3M2V - chains E and F of the 6 polymer chains in the assembly; structure by X-ray diffraction, 1.80 A resolution.

== Chain E ==
Protein: Methyl-coenzyme M reductase I subunit beta
Source organism: Methanothermobacter marburgensis
Notes: EC 2.8.4.1
UniProt: P11560 (MCRB_METTM); residue numbers follow UniProt; this construct covers 2-443
Sequence (442 residues; row label = number of the first residue in the row):
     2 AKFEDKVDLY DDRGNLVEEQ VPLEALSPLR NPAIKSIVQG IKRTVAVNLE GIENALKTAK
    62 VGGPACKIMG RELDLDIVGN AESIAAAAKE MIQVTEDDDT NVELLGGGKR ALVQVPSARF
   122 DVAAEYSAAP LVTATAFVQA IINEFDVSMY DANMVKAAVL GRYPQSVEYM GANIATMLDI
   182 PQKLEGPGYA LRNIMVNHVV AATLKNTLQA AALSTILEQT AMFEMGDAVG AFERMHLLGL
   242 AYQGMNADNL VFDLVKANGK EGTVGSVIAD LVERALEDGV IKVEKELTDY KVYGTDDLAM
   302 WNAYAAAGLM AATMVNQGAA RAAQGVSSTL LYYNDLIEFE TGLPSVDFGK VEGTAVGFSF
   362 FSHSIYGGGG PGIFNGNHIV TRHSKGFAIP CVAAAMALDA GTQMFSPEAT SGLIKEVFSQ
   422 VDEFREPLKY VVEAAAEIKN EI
Ligand contacts:
  - 1-thioethanesulfonic acid (COM): Phe-361, Ser-365, Tyr-367
  - factor 430 (F43): Ser-365, Ile-366, Tyr-367
  - Coenzyme B / XP8: Phe-361, Phe-362, Tyr-367, Gly-368, Gly-369, His-379, Ile-380, Val-381
UniProt features mapped onto this chain:
  - binding site (coenzyme M): Tyr-367
  - binding site (coenzyme B): Gly-369

== Chain F ==
Protein: Methyl-coenzyme M reductase I subunit gamma
Source organism: Methanothermobacter marburgensis
Notes: EC 2.8.4.1
UniProt: P11562 (MCRG_METTM); numbering as in UniProt (aligned over 2-249)
Sequence (248 residues; row label = number of the first residue in the row):
     2 AQYYPGTTKV AQNRRNFCNP EYELEKLREI SDEDVVKILG HRAPGEEYPS VHPPLEEMDE
    62 PEDAIREMVE PIDGAKAGDR VRYIQFTDSM YFAPAQPYVR SRAYLCRYRG ADAGTLSGRQ
   122 IIETRERDLE KISKELLETE FFDPARSGVR GKSVHGHSLR LDEDGMMFDM LRRQIYNKDT
   182 GRVEMVKNQI GDELDEPVDL GEPLDEETLM EKTTIYRVDG EAYRDDVEAV EIMQRIHVLR
   242 SQGGFNLE
Disordered / not traced: 249
Ion coordination: Mg2+ near Glu-30 (its only coordinating residue here)
Ligand contacts: factor 430 (F43): Leu-117, Ser-118, Gly-119, Arg-120, Lys-153, Ser-154, Val-155, His-156, Gly-157, His-158, Ser-159
UniProt features mapped onto this chain:
  - binding site (coenzyme M): Arg-120

== Chain E / chain F interface ==
Contacting residue pairs (119):
  Asp-13(E) with Ala-65(F)
  Arg-14(E) with Glu-63(F), salt bridge; Ala-65(F); Glu-68(F), salt bridge
  Lys-206(E) with Arg-67(F), hydrogen bond (backbone-side chain)
  Thr-208(E) with Asp-64(F), hydrogen bond; Ile-66(F); Arg-67(F)
  Leu-209(E) with Ile-66(F), hydrophobic
  Phe-233(E) with Gly-244(F); Gly-245(F); Phe-246(F); Asn-247(F); Leu-248(F), hydrophobic
  Met-236(E) with Leu-248(F), hydrophobic
  Phe-253(E) with Ala-65(F), hydrophobic; Met-69(F), hydrophobic
  Val-256(E) with Met-69(F), hydrophobic; Val-70(F), hydrophobic
  Lys-257(E) with Met-69(F)
  Asn-259(E) with Arg-110(F)
  Gly-260(E) with Met-69(F); Val-70(F); Glu-71(F), hydrogen bond (backbone-backbone); Arg-110(F), hydrogen bond (backbone-side chain)
  Lys-261(E) with Met-69(F); Glu-71(F), salt bridge; Arg-110(F), hydrogen bond (backbone-side chain)
  Glu-262(E) with Arg-110(F)
  Gly-263(E) with Arg-110(F), hydrogen bond (backbone-side chain)
  Thr-264(E) with Leu-106(F); Cys-107(F), hydrogen bond (side chain-backbone); Tyr-109(F)
  Val-265(E) with Leu-106(F), hydrogen bond (backbone-backbone)
  Gly-266(E) with Leu-106(F), hydrogen bond (backbone-backbone)
  Glu-285(E) with Arg-236(F), salt bridge
  Lys-286(E) with Glu-232(F), salt bridge
  Leu-288(E) with Glu-229(F); Ile-233(F), hydrophobic
  Thr-289(E) with Thr-8(F); Glu-229(F), hydrogen bond
  Tyr-291(E) with Gln-3(F); Tyr-5(F); Pro-6(F); Ile-233(F), hydrophobic
  Lys-292(E) with Gln-3(F), hydrogen bond (backbone-side chain)
  Val-293(E) with Ile-233(F), hydrophobic; Arg-236(F)
  Tyr-294(E) with Gln-3(F); Arg-236(F), hydrogen bond (backbone-side chain)
  Gly-295(E) with Arg-236(F)
  Leu-299(E) with Leu-248(F)
  Met-315(E) with Ile-66(F), hydrophobic; Val-70(F)
  Val-316(E) with Val-70(F)
  Asn-317(E) with Gly-111(F), hydrogen bond (side chain-backbone); Ala-112(F), hydrogen bond (side chain-backbone)
  Gly-319(E) with Val-70(F)
  Ala-320(E) with Val-70(F); Glu-71(F); Pro-72(F); Ile-73(F), hydrogen bond (backbone-backbone); Ala-76(F); Arg-110(F); Gly-111(F)
  Ala-321(E) with Ala-76(F); Gly-111(F); Arg-126(F), hydrogen bond (backbone-side chain)
  Arg-322(E) with Leu-56(F); Glu-61(F), salt bridge; Arg-67(F), hydrogen bond (side chain-backbone); Val-70(F), hydrogen bond (side chain-backbone); Pro-72(F); Arg-126(F), hydrogen bond (backbone-side chain)
  Gln-325(E) with Val-82(F); Asp-113(F), hydrogen bond; Glu-124(F), hydrogen bond
  Gly-326(E) with Asp-113(F)
  Ser-329(E) with Leu-106(F); Asp-113(F); Ala-114(F), hydrogen bond (side chain-backbone)
  Tyr-333(E) with Tyr-99(F); Ser-102(F); Leu-106(F), hydrophobic; Ala-114(F); Thr-116(F), hydrogen bond
  Asp-336(E) with Arg-103(F), salt bridge
  Leu-337(E) with Arg-103(F); Cys-107(F), hydrophobic
  Glu-339(E) with Ile-237(F); Arg-241(F), salt bridge
  Phe-340(E) with Tyr-4(F); Tyr-5(F), hydrophobic; Pro-6(F); Arg-103(F); Met-234(F), hydrophobic; Ile-237(F), hydrophobic
  Glu-341(E) with Ala-2(F); Gln-3(F), hydrogen bond (backbone-side chain); Tyr-4(F), hydrogen bond (side chain-backbone)
  Gly-343(E) with Arg-236(F), hydrogen bond (backbone-side chain); Leu-240(F)
  Pro-345(E) with Arg-241(F)
  Phe-349(E) with Arg-241(F); Gly-244(F); Gly-245(F); Leu-248(F), hydrophobic
  Gly-350(E) with Arg-241(F)
  Glu-353(E) with Arg-241(F), salt bridge
  His-364(E) with Asp-113(F), salt bridge; Glu-124(F), salt bridge
  Ala-398(E) with Arg-67(F), hydrogen bond (backbone-side chain)
  Leu-399(E) with Arg-67(F)
  Ala-401(E) with His-53(F); Leu-56(F), hydrophobic; Met-59(F)
  Gly-402(E) with Val-52(F); His-53(F)
  Thr-403(E) with Arg-126(F)
Also at the interface, not in a pair above, chain E (67 interface residues in all): Asn-207, Ala-232, Asp-290, Ala-300, Gln-318, Ala-323, Ser-328, Thr-330, Thr-342, Leu-344, Ser-346, Asp-400
Also at the interface, not in a pair above, chain F (52 interface residues in all): Arg-108

== Overview ==
67 residues of chain E face 52 of chain F across their interface, with 27 hydrogen bonds and 11 salt bridges.
Polar pairs include Arg-14(E)/Glu-63(F), Arg-14(E)/Glu-68(F) and Lys-261(E)/Glu-71(F). Factor 430 is bound
between chain E and chain F.
Here chain E is Methyl-coenzyme M reductase I subunit beta and chain F is Methyl-coenzyme M reductase I
subunit gamma, both from Methanothermobacter marburgensis. Entry 3M2V (Structural Insight into Methyl-Coenzyme
M Reductase Chemistry using Coenzyme B Analogues) was determined by X-ray diffraction together with 3M1V,
3M2R, 3M2U, 3M30 and 3M32 from the same study.
